5H1S - chains A and U of the 32 polymer chains in the assembly; structure by electron microscopy, 3.50 A resolution.

== Chain A ==
Molecule: 23S rRNA
Source organism: Spinacia oleracea
Sequence (2810 nucleotides; row label = number of the first residue in the row; note: 1 number in that range is skipped by the numbering (no residue carries it; nothing is unmodelled there)):
     1 UUCAAACGAG GAAAGGCUUA CGGUGGAUAC CUAGGCACCC AGAGACGAGG AAGGGCGUAU
    61 UAAUCGACGA AAUGCUUCGG GGAGUUGAAA AUAAGCAGAG AUCCGGAGAU UCCCGAAUAG
   121 GUCAACCUUU CGAACUUCUG CUGAAUCCAU GGGCAGGCAA GAGACAACCU GGCGAACUGA
   181 AACAUCUUAG UAGCCAGAGG AAAAGAAAGC AAAAGCGAUU CCCGUAGUAG CGGCGAGCGA
   241 AAUGGGAGCA GCCUAAACCG UGAAAACGGG GUUGUGGGAG AGCAAUACAA GCGUCGUGCU
   301 GCUAGGCGAA UCAGUGGAGU GCGGAACCCU AGAUGGUGAA AGUCCAGUAG CCGAAAGCAU
   361 CACUAGCUUA UGCUCUGACC CGAGUAGCAU GGGGCACGUG GAAUCCCGUG UGAAUCAGCA
   421 AGGACCACCU UGCAAGGCUA AAUACUCCUG GGUGACCGAU AGCGAAGUAG UACCGUGAGG
   481 GAAGGGUGAA AAGAACCCCC AUCGGGGAGU GAAAUAGAAC AUGAAACCGU AAGCUCUCAA
   541 GCAGUGGGAG GGGGACCAGA CCCUGACCGC GUGCCUGUUG AAGAAUGAGC CGGCGACUCA
   601 UAGGCAGUGG CUUGGUUAAG GGAACCCACC GGAGCCGUAG CGAAAGCGAG UCUUCAUAGG
   661 GCAAUUGUCA CUGCUUAUGG ACCCGAACCU GGGUGAUCUA UCCAUGACCA GGAUGAAGCU
   721 UGGGUGAAAC UAAGUGGAGG UCCGAACCGA CUGAUGUUGA AGAAUCAGCG GAUGAGUUGU
   781 GGUUAGGGGU GAAAUGCCAC UCGAACCCAG AGCUAGCUGG UUCUCCCCGA AAUGCGUUGA
   841 GGCGCAGCAG UUGACUGGAC AUCUAGGGGU AAAGCACUGU UUCGGUGCGG GCCGCGAGAG
   901 CGGUACCAAA UCGAGGCAAA CUCUGAAUAC UAGAUAUGAC CUCCAAAUAA CAGGGGUCAA
   961 GGUCGGCCAG UGAGACGAUG GGGGAUAAGC UUCAUCGUCG AGAGGGAAAC AGCCCGGAUC
  1021 ACCAGCUAAG GCCCCUAAAU GACCGCUCAG UGAUAAAGGA GGUAGGGGUG CAGAGACAGC
  1081 CAGGAGGUUU GCCUAGAAGC AGCCACCCUU GAAAGAGUGC GUAAUAGCUC ACUGAUCGAG
  1141 CGCUCUUGCG CCGAAGAUGA ACGGGGCUAA GCGGUCUGCC GAAGCUGUGG GAUGUAAAAA
  1201 AACAUCGGUA GGGGAGCGUU CCGUGUUAGG GAGAAACGCG UGCGUGAGCC GCGUUGGACG
  1261 AAGCGGAAGC GAGAAUGUCG GCUUGAGUAA CGCAAACAUU GGUGAGAAUC CAAUGCCCCG
  1321 AAAACCUAAG GGUUCCUCCG CAAGGUUCGU CCACGGAGGG UGAGUCAGGG CCUAAGAUCA
  1381 GGCCGAAAGG CGUAGUCGAU GGACAACAGG UGAAUAUUCC UGUACUACCC CUUGUUGGUC
  1441 CCGAGGGACG GAGGAGGCUA GGUUAGCCGA AAGAUGGUUA UCGGUUCAAG GACGCAAGGU
  1501 GACCCUGUUU UUCAGGGUAA GAAGGGGUAG AGAAAAUGCC UCGAGCCAAU GUUCGAGUAC
  1561 CAGGCGCUAC GGCGCUGAAG UAACCGAUGC CAUACUCCCA GGAAAAGCUC GAACGACCUU
  1621 CAACAAAAGG GUACCUGUAC CCGAAACCGA CACAGGUAGG UAGGUAGAGA AUACCUAGGG
  1681 GCGCGAGACA ACUCUCUCUA AGGAACUCGG CAAAAUAGCC CCGUAACUUC GGGAGAAGGG
  1741 GUGCCCCCUC ACAAAGGGGG UCGAAGUGAC CAGGCCCGGG CGACUGUUUA CCAAAAACAC
  1801 AGGUCUCCGC AAAGUCGUAA GACCAUGUAU GGGGGCUGAC GCCUGCCCAG UGCCGGAAGG
  1861 UCAAGGAAGU UGGUGACCUG AUGACAGGGG AGCCGGCGAC CGAAGCCCCG GUGAACGGCG
  1921 GCCGUAACUA UAACGGUCCU AAGGUAGCGA AAUUCCUUGU CGGGUAAGUU CCGACCCGCA
  1981 CGAAAGGCGU AACGAUCUGG GCACUGUCUC GGAGAGAGGC UCGGUGAAAU AGACAUGUCU
  2041 GUGAAGAUGC GGACUACCUG CACCUGGACA GAAAGACCCU AUGAAGCUUU ACUGUUCCCU
  2101 GGGAUUGGCU UUGGGCUU
 2119A U
  2120 UCCUGCGCAG CUUAGGUGGA AGGCGAAGAA GGCCCCCUUC CGGGGGGGCC CGAGCCAUCA
  2180 GUGAGAUACC ACUCUGGAAG AGCUAGAAUU CUAACCUUGU GUCAGGACCU ACGGGCCAAG
  2240 GGACAUUCUC AGGUAGACAG UUUCUAUGGG GCGUAGGCCU CCCAAAAGGU AACGGAGGCG
  2300 UGCAAAGGUU UCCUCGGGCC GGACGGAGAU UGGCCCUCGA GUGCAAAGGC AGAAGGGAGC
  2360 UUGACUGCAA GACCCACCCG UCGAGCAGGG ACGAAAGUCG GCCUUAGUGA UCCGACGGUG
  2420 CCGAGUGGAA GGGCCGUCGC UCAACGGAUA AAAGUUACUC UAGGGAUAAC AGGCUGAUCU
  2480 UCCCCAAGAG UUCACAUCGA CGGGAAGGUU UGGCACCUCG AUGUCGGCUC UUCGCCACCU
  2540 GGGGCUGUAG UAUGUUCCAA GGGUUGGGCU GUUCGCCCAU UAAAGCGGUA CGUGAGCUGG
  2600 GUUCAGAACG UCGUGAGACA GUUCGGUCCA UAUCCGGUGU GGGCGUUAGA GCAUUGAGAG
  2660 GACCUUUCCC UAGUACGAGA GGACCGGGAA GGACGCACCU CUGGUGUACC AGUUAUCGUG
  2720 CCCACGGUAA ACGCUGGGUA GCCAAGUGCG GAGCGGAUAA CUGCUGAAAG CAUCUAAGUA
  2780 GUAAGCCCAC CCCAAGAUGA GUGCUCUCCU A
Unresolved in the structure: 556-559, 1508-1514
Glycans and other covalent adducts: covalent link A48-A162; covalent link G143-G151, C259-G269, U856-G962; covalent link G1527-C1539, G2151-C2169

== Chain U ==
Protein: 50S ribosomal protein L22, chloroplastic
Source organism: Spinacia oleracea
UniProt: P09594 (RK22_SPIOL); residues 1-199 here = UniProt positions 1-199
Sequence (199 residues; each row starts with the number of its first residue):
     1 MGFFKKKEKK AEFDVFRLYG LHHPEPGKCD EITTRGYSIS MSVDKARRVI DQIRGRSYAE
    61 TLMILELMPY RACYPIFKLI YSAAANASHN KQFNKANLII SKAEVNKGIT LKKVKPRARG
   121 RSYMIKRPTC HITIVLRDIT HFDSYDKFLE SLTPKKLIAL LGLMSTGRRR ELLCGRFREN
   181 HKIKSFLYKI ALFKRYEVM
Unresolved in the structure: 1-25, 170-199

== How chain A and chain U interact ==
Pairs across the interface (82; chain A residue first):
  G22(A) - Asn106(U)  base contact
  G23(A) - Asn106(U)  sugar contact
  G23(A) - Lys107(U)  hydrogen bond to the sugar
  U24(A) - Gly108(U)  sugar contact
  U24(A) - Ile109(U)  phosphate contact
  G25(A) - Ile109(U)  phosphate contact
  C498(A) - Ala85(U)  sugar contact
  C499(A) - Tyr81(U)  phosphate contact
  C499(A) - Ser82(U)  base contact
  C499(A) - Ala85(U)  sugar contact
  C500(A) - Tyr81(U)  phosphate contact
  A501(A) - Lys78(U)  hydrogen bond to the base
  C503(A) - Tyr37(U)  sugar contact
  G504(A) - Gly36(U)  sugar contact
  G504(A) - Tyr37(U)  hydrogen bond to the sugar
  G505(A) - Arg35(U)  sugar contact
  G505(A) - Asn86(U)  base contact
  G506(A) - Thr33(U)  sugar contact
  G506(A) - Arg35(U)  phosphate contact
  G506(A) - Asn86(U)  hydrogen bond to the sugar
  G506(A) - Asn90(U)  hydrogen bond to the sugar
  G507(A) - Asn90(U)  hydrogen bond to the sugar
  A519(A) - Tyr37(U)  base contact
  A519(A) - Ser38(U)  hydrogen bond to the base
  A519(A) - Ile109(U)  base contact
  C528(A) - Arg47(U)  hydrogen bond to the sugar
  C528(A) - Lys107(U)  sugar contact
  G529(A) - Arg47(U)  salt bridge to the phosphate
  G529(A) - Glu104(U)  hydrogen bond to the base
  G529(A) - Val105(U)  hydrogen bond to the sugar
  U530(A) - Arg54(U)  hydrogen bond to the phosphate
  U530(A) - Lys102(U)  sugar contact
  U530(A) - Glu104(U)  sugar contact
  A531(A) - Arg54(U)  salt bridge to the phosphate
  G553(A) - Arg168(U)  salt bridge to the phosphate
  G554(A) - Arg168(U)  salt bridge to the phosphate
  U758(A) - Arg117(U)  sugar contact
  U758(A) - Arg121(U)  sugar contact
  U758(A) - Tyr123(U)  hydrogen bond to the sugar
  G759(A) - Arg117(U)  salt bridge to the phosphate
  G759(A) - Ala118(U)  base contact
  G759(A) - Arg119(U)  base contact
  A761(A) - Ala118(U)  phosphate contact
  G762(A) - Ala118(U)  phosphate contact
  G762(A) - Arg119(U)  hydrogen bond to the sugar
  C1282(A) - Lys107(U)  phosphate contact
  C1282(A) - Thr110(U)  phosphate contact
  U1283(A) - Lys107(U)  salt bridge to the phosphate
  G1287(A) - Ser42(U)  hydrogen bond to the base
  G1287(A) - Lys45(U)  hydrogen bond to the base
  G1292(A) - Lys115(U)  base contact
  A1305(A) - Tyr74(U)  base contact
  A1343(A) - Ser40(U)  hydrogen bond to the phosphate
  A1343(A) - Arg127(U)  salt bridge to the phosphate
  G1344(A) - Lys113(U)  salt bridge to the phosphate
  G1344(A) - Arg127(U)  salt bridge to the phosphate
  G1345(A) - Lys113(U)  salt bridge to the phosphate
  U1346(A) - Lys115(U)  base contact
  C1348(A) - Arg71(U)  salt bridge to the phosphate
  A1650(A) - Pro116(U)  base contact
  A1650(A) - Arg117(U)  hydrogen bond to the base
  A1650(A) - Gly120(U)  hydrogen bond to the base
  A1650(A) - Arg121(U)  hydrogen bond to the base
  A1650(A) - Ser122(U)  hydrogen bond to the base
  C1651(A) - Pro116(U)  base contact
  G2023(A) - Arg48(U)  salt bridge to the phosphate
  G2023(A) - Pro69(U)  sugar contact
  G2023(A) - Tyr70(U)  phosphate contact
  G2024(A) - Arg48(U)  salt bridge to the phosphate
  G2024(A) - Arg71(U)  hydrogen bond to the phosphate
  U2025(A) - Lys45(U)  phosphate contact
  U2025(A) - Arg71(U)  salt bridge to the phosphate
  G2026(A) - Ile125(U)  phosphate contact
  G2026(A) - Arg127(U)  salt bridge to the phosphate
  G2026(A) - Pro128(U)  phosphate contact
  A2027(A) - Arg117(U)  hydrogen bond to the base
  A2027(A) - Tyr123(U)  sugar contact
  A2027(A) - Met124(U)  phosphate contact
  A2027(A) - Lys126(U)  hydrogen bond to the phosphate
  A2028(A) - Arg121(U)  sugar contact
  A2028(A) - Tyr123(U)  sugar contact
  A2029(A) - Arg121(U)  sugar contact
Also at the interface, not in a pair above, chain A (48 interface residues in all): C527, A555, A763, A1342, G1349
Also at the interface, not in a pair above, chain U (53 interface residues in all): Thr34, Met41, Asp44, Asp51, Ala72, Leu111, His131, Arg169

== Overview ==
Chain A and chain U form an interface of 48 and 53 residues respectively; the contacts include 23 hydrogen
bonds and 15 salt bridges. Polar contacts include A501(A)-Lys78(U), A519(A)-Ser38(U) and G529(A)-Glu104(U).
Chain A is 23S rRNA and chain U is 50S ribosomal protein L22, chloroplastic, both from Spinacia oleracea; the
structure, Structure of the large subunit of the chloro-ribosome, was determined by electron microscopy.
